Entry 7RFB (X-ray diffraction, 2.70 A resolution); this record covers chains A and C of the 3 polymer chains in the assembly.

[Chain A]
Molecule: mAb1198 Heavy Chain
From: Homo sapiens
Chain sequence (237 residues; numbered 1 to 225 plus 14 insertion-coded residues; 2 numbers in that range are skipped by the numbering (no residue carries them; nothing is unmodelled there); the number before each row is that of its first residue; a row labelled like 82A-82C holds insertion residues (82A, then the next letters in order)):
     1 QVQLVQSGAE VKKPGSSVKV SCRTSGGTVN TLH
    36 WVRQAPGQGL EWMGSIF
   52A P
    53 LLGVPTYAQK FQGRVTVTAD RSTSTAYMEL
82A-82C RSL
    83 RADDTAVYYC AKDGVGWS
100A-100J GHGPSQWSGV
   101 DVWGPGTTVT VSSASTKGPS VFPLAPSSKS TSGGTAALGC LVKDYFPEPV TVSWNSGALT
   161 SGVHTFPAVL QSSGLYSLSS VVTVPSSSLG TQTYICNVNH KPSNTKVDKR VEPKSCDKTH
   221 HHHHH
Disordered / not traced: 128-132, 215-225
Disulfides: Cys-22/Cys-92, Cys-140/Cys-196

[Chain C]
Molecule: envelope glycoprotein E2
From: Hepacivirus C
Notes: fragment: ectodomain
Reference sequence: A0A2P0NE26 (A0A2P0NE26_9HEPC); residues 384-645 here correspond to UniProt positions 214-475 (UniProt number = residue number - 170)
Chain sequence (262 residues; each row starts with the number of its first residue):
   384 STHVTGGTAS HTTRHFASLF SSGASQRVQL INTNGSWHIN RTALNCNDSL HTGFLAALFY
   444 THKFNASGCP ERMAHCRPID EFAQGWGPIT YAEGHGSDQR PYCWHYAPRQ CGTIPASQVC
   504 GPVYCFTPSP VVVGTTDRFG APTYTWGENE TDVLILNNTR PPQGNWFGCT WMNSTGFTKT
   564 CGGPPCNIGG VGNNTLTCPT DCFRKHPEAT YTKCGSGPWL TPRCLVDYPY RLWHYPCTVN
   624 FTIFKVRMYV GGVEHRLNAA CN
Disordered / not traced: 384-419
Disulfides: Cys-429/Cys-503, Cys-452/Cys-620, Cys-459/Cys-486, Cys-494/Cys-564, Cys-508/Cys-552, Cys-569/Cys-597, Cys-581/Cys-585, Cys-607/Cys-644
Covalent attachments: N-acetylglucosamine (NAG) linked to Asn-423, Asn-430, Asn-448, Asn-540, Asn-556, Asn-576, Asn-623

[Interface between chain A and chain C]
Residue-residue contacts (35; chain A residue first):
  Asn-30(A) / Phe-442(C)
  Asn-30(A) / Tyr-443(C)  hydrogen bond
  Phe-52(A) / Leu-438(C)  hydrophobic
  Leu-53(A) / Leu-427(C)  hydrophobic
  Leu-54(A) / Leu-427(C)  hydrophobic
  Leu-54(A) / Leu-438(C)  hydrophobic
  Leu-54(A) / Phe-442(C)  hydrophobic
  Val-56(A) / Cys-429(C)
  Val-56(A) / Leu-438(C)  hydrophobic
  Asp-95(A) / Tyr-443(C)  hydrogen bond
  Gly-96(A) / Tyr-443(C)
  Trp-99(A) / Ile-422(C)
  Trp-99(A) / Thr-425(C)
  Trp-99(A) / Leu-441(C)
  Trp-99(A) / Phe-442(C)  hydrophobic
  Trp-99(A) / Tyr-613(C)  hydrogen bond
  Gly-100A(A) / Ile-422(C)
  His-100B(A) / Trp-420(C)
  His-100B(A) / Tyr-507(C)  hydrogen bond (backbone-side chain)
  His-100B(A) / Pro-612(C)
  His-100B(A) / Tyr-613(C)
  Gly-100C(A) / Pro-612(C)
  Gly-100C(A) / Tyr-613(C)  hydrogen bond (backbone-side chain)
  Pro-100D(A) / Ala-440(C)
  Pro-100D(A) / Leu-441(C)
  Pro-100D(A) / Phe-442(C)
  Pro-100D(A) / Tyr-443(C)
  Pro-100D(A) / Thr-444(C)
  Pro-100D(A) / Pro-612(C)
  Pro-100D(A) / Tyr-613(C)
  Ser-100E(A) / Phe-442(C)  hydrogen bond (backbone-backbone)
  Ser-100E(A) / Tyr-443(C)
  Ser-100E(A) / Thr-444(C)  hydrogen bond (backbone-backbone)
  Gln-100F(A) / Thr-444(C)
  Trp-100G(A) / Tyr-443(C)
Also at the interface, not in a pair above, chain A (17 interface residues in all): Thr-31, Ser-100
Also at the interface, not in a pair above, chain C (18 interface residues in all): Asp-431, Ala-439, His-445, Pro-505
From the paper, about this interface:
  - epitope / paratope residues, chain C: His-421(C), Thr-444(C), Tyr-613(C)

[In short]
The interface between chain A and chain C involves 17 residues on one side and 18 on the other, with 7
hydrogen bonds. Polar contacts include Asn-30(A)/Tyr-443(C), Asp-95(A)/Tyr-443(C) and Trp-99(A)/Tyr-613(C).
N-acetylglucosamine is covalently linked to Asn-423(C), Asn-430(C), Asn-448(C), Asn-540(C), Asn-556(C) and
Asn-576(C) and 1 more. From the paper: epitope/paratope residues His-421(C), Thr-444(C) and Tyr-613(C).
Here chain A is mAb1198 Heavy Chain (Homo sapiens) and chain C is envelope glycoprotein E2 (Hepacivirus C).
Entry 7RFB (Crystal structure of broadly neutralizing antibody mAb1198 in complex with Hepatitis C virus
envelope glycoprotein E2 ...) was determined by X-ray diffraction together with 7RFC from the same study.
